4WQT - chains C and E of the 6 polymer chains in the assembly; structure by X-ray diffraction, 4.40 A resolution (low resolution: residue-level contacts below are approximate; hydrogen-bond / salt-bridge calls are withheld).

Chain C:
Protein: DNA-directed RNA polymerase subunit beta
Source organism: Thermus thermophilus HB8
Notes: EC 2.7.7.6
UniProt: Q8RQE9 (RPOB_THET8); numbering as in UniProt (aligned over 1-1119)
Amino-acid sequence (1119 residues; numbered 1 to 1119; the number before each row is that of its first residue):
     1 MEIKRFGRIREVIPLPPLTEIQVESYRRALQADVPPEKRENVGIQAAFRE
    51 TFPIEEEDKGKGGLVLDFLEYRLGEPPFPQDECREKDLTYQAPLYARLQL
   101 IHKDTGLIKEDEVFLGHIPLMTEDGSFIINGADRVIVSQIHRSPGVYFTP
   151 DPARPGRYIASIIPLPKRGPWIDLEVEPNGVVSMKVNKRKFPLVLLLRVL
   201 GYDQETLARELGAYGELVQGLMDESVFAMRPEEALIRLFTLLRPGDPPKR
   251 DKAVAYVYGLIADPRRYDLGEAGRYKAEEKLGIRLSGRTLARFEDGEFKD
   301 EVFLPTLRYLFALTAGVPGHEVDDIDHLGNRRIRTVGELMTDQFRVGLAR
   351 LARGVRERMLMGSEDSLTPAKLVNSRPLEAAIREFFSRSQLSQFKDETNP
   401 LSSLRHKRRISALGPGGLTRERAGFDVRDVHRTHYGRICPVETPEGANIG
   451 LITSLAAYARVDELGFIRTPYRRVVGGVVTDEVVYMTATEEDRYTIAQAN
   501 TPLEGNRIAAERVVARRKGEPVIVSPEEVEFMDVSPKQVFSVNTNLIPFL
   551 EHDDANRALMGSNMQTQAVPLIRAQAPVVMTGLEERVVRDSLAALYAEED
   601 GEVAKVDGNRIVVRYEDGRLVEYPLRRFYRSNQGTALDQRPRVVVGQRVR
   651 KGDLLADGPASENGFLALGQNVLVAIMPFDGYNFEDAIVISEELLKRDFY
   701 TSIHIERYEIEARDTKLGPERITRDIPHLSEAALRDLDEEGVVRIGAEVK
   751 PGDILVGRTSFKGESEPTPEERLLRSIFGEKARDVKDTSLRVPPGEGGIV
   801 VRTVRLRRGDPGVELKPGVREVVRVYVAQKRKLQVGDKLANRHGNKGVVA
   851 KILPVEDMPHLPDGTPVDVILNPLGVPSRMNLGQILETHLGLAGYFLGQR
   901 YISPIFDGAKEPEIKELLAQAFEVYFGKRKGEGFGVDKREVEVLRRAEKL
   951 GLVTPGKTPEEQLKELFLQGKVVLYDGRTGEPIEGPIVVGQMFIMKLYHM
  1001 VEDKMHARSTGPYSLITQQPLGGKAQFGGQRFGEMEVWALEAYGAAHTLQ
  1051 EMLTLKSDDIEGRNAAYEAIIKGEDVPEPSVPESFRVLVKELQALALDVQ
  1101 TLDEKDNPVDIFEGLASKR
Unresolved in the structure: 57-62, 761-786, 1113-1119

Chain E:
Protein: DNA-directed RNA polymerase subunit omega
Source organism: Thermus thermophilus HB8
Notes: EC 2.7.7.6
UniProt: Q8RQE7 (RPOZ_THET8); residues 1-99 here = UniProt positions 1-99
Amino-acid sequence (99 residues; numbered 1 to 99; the number before each row is that of its first residue):
     1 MAEPGIDKLFGMVDSKYRLTVVVAKRAQQLLRHGFKNTVLEPEERPKMQT
    51 LEGLFDDPNAVTWAMKELLTGRLVFGENLVPEDRLQKEMERLYPVEREE
Unresolved in the structure: 1, 95-99

Interface between chain C and chain E:
Pairs across the interface - 5 pairs, chain C then chain E:
  Ala1042(C) - Tyr17(E)
  Tyr1043(C) - Tyr17(E)
  Gly1044(C) - Tyr17(E)
  Asp1075(C) - Gln28(E)
  Asp1075(C) - Leu31(E)
Also at the interface, not in a pair above, chain E (4 interface residues in all): Arg32

In short:
The chain C/chain E interface involves 4 residues from each chain.
Chain C is DNA-directed RNA polymerase subunit beta and chain E is DNA-directed RNA polymerase subunit omega,
both from Thermus thermophilus HB8; the structure, Thermus thermophilus RNA polymerase complexed with an RNA
cleavage stimulating factor (a GreA/Gfh1 chimeric protein), was determined by X-ray diffraction (same
publication as 4WQS).
